PDB entry 9F62 | electron microscopy, 5.44 A resolution (low resolution: residue-level contacts below are approximate; hydrogen-bond / salt-bridge calls are withheld) | chains 5Q and 5S of the 214 polymer chains in the assembly

== Chain 5Q ==
Name: NADH-ubiquinone oxidoreductase chain 1
Organism: Chlamydomonas reinhardtii
Notes: EC 7.1.1.2
UniProtKB: P11658 (NU1M_CHLRE); numbering as in UniProt (aligned over 1-292)
Amino-acid sequence (292 residues; numbered 1 to 292; the number before each row is that of its first residue):
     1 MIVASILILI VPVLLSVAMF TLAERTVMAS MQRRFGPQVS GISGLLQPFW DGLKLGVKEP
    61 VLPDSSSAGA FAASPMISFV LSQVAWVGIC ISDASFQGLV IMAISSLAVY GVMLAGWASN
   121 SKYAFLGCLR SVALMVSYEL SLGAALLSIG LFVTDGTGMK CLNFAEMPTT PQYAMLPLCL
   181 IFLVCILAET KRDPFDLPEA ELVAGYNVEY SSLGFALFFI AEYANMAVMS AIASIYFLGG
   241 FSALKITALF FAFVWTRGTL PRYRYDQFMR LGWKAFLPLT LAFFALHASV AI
Not modelled in the structure: 199-204

== Chain 5S ==
Name: NADH-ubiquinone oxidoreductase chain 3
Organism: Chlamydomonas reinhardtii
UniProtKB: Q6V502 (Q6V502_CHLRE); numbering as in UniProt (aligned over 1-279)
Amino-acid sequence (279 residues; row label = number of the first residue in the row):
     1 MALRSASGLS LGVGRLLPCL NAQLSRELQA FAAPSREEQQ GDVSAKSPAQ LQQYVREHAN
    61 AATCNKLGLG FAAQLLGTAA QQPSTSAVAA ATAAKASCGP VLPARPTRRP LLPGMHRTPG
   121 FALPMQQSVR GYNAWSPAQR YFVEGDHVVT AEASRTFQFT GLDSGSFYPY VIATVIATAI
   181 STVFIVAPLV IAPSRVDLDK SSAYECGFDA FGEARQTFSV SFYLVSIMYL LFDIEIAYLF
   241 PYAMTHASLP MYWTMNLFLA ILVAGFAYEW GMGALEWRE
Not modelled in the structure: 1-131, 205-218

== Interface between chain 5Q and chain 5S ==
Pairs across the interface (97; chain 5Q residue first):
  Ile2(5Q) - Phe157(5S)
  Val3(5Q) - Ile172(5S)
  Val3(5Q) - Ile176(5S)
  Ile6(5Q) - Ala173(5S)
  Ile6(5Q) - Ile176(5S)
  Ile10(5Q) - Ile176(5S)
  Ile10(5Q) - Ile180(5S)
  Gly56(5Q) - Pro188(5S)
  Gly56(5Q) - Ile191(5S)
  Val57(5Q) - Ile191(5S)
  Val57(5Q) - Ala192(5S)
  Lys58(5Q) - Pro188(5S)
  Lys58(5Q) - Ala192(5S)
  Glu59(5Q) - Ala192(5S)
  Glu59(5Q) - Pro193(5S)
  Glu59(5Q) - Ser194(5S)
  Glu59(5Q) - Arg195(5S)
  Glu59(5Q) - Lys200(5S)
  Pro60(5Q) - Pro188(5S)
  Pro60(5Q) - Leu189(5S)
  Val61(5Q) - Lys200(5S)
  Leu62(5Q) - Ser201(5S)
  Asp64(5Q) - Ser201(5S)
  Ala72(5Q) - Ile185(5S)
  Met76(5Q) - Ser181(5S)
  Met76(5Q) - Thr182(5S)
  Met76(5Q) - Ile185(5S)
  Phe79(5Q) - Ala177(5S)
  Phe79(5Q) - Ile180(5S)
  Val80(5Q) - Ala177(5S)
  Val80(5Q) - Thr178(5S)
  Gln83(5Q) - Ala177(5S)
  Val84(5Q) - Tyr170(5S)
  Val84(5Q) - Thr174(5S)
  Val87(5Q) - Ala173(5S)
  Gly88(5Q) - Tyr170(5S)
  Ile91(5Q) - Phe159(5S)
  Ile91(5Q) - Pro169(5S)
  Ser92(5Q) - Tyr170(5S)
  Asp93(5Q) - Phe159(5S)
  Asp93(5Q) - Ser164(5S)
  Asp93(5Q) - Gly165(5S)
  Asp93(5Q) - Ser166(5S)
  Ala94(5Q) - Phe167(5S)
  Phe96(5Q) - Phe240(5S)
  Leu99(5Q) - Phe240(5S)
  Val100(5Q) - Phe167(5S)
  Val100(5Q) - Tyr170(5S)
  Ser106(5Q) - Tyr229(5S)
  Met113(5Q) - Phe222(5S)
  Asn120(5Q) - Ala203(5S)
  Ser121(5Q) - Ala203(5S)
  Tyr123(5Q) - Tyr204(5S)
  Leu129(5Q) - Phe222(5S)
  Val132(5Q) - Phe222(5S)
  Ala133(5Q) - Phe222(5S)
  Val136(5Q) - Tyr229(5S)
  Ser137(5Q) - Val225(5S)
  Leu140(5Q) - Tyr229(5S)
  Leu140(5Q) - Phe232(5S)
  Leu140(5Q) - Asp233(5S)
  Leu140(5Q) - Ile236(5S)
  Leu147(5Q) - Ile236(5S)
  Leu147(5Q) - Phe240(5S)
  Gly150(5Q) - Ala243(5S)
  Gly150(5Q) - Met244(5S)
  Gly158(5Q) - His246(5S)
  Lys160(5Q) - Ala243(5S)
  Lys160(5Q) - Met244(5S)
  Lys160(5Q) - Thr245(5S)
  Lys160(5Q) - His246(5S)
  Cys161(5Q) - Met244(5S)
  Leu162(5Q) - Phe240(5S)
  Glu209(5Q) - Ser202(5S)
  Glu209(5Q) - Ala203(5S)
  Glu209(5Q) - Tyr204(5S)
  Leu213(5Q) - Phe184(5S)
  Leu213(5Q) - Pro188(5S)
  Leu217(5Q) - Phe184(5S)
  Tyr265(5Q) - Ser221(5S)
  Asp266(5Q) - Trp277(5S)
  Met269(5Q) - Val225(5S)
  Met269(5Q) - Trp277(5S)
  Arg270(5Q) - Leu275(5S)
  Arg270(5Q) - Glu276(5S)
  Arg270(5Q) - Trp277(5S)
  Arg270(5Q) - Arg278(5S)
  Trp273(5Q) - Val225(5S)
  Trp273(5Q) - Phe266(5S)
  Trp273(5Q) - Trp277(5S)
  Lys274(5Q) - Trp270(5S)
  Lys274(5Q) - Leu275(5S)
  Lys274(5Q) - Glu276(5S)
  Pro278(5Q) - Phe266(5S)
  Phe284(5Q) - Leu239(5S)
  Ser289(5Q) - Tyr252(5S)
  Ile292(5Q) - Ala247(5S)
Other interface residues (no listed pair), chain 5Q (68 interface residues in all): Leu7, Ile104, Glu139, Ala144, Leu151, Thr154, Ser212, Leu277, Leu281, Ala285, Ala288
Other interface residues (no listed pair), chain 5S (58 interface residues in all): Met228, Tyr242, Leu249, Met255, Leu259, Leu262

== Overview ==
68 residues of chain 5Q face 58 of chain 5S across their interface.
Here chain 5Q is NADH-ubiquinone oxidoreductase chain 1 and chain 5S is NADH-ubiquinone oxidoreductase chain
3, both from Chlamydomonas reinhardtii. Entry 9F62 (Subtomogram average of the Chlamydomonas reinhardtii
mitochondrial respirasome I2 III4 IV6) was determined by electron microscopy together with 9F5X, 9F5Y, 9F5Z,
9F60 and 9F61 from the same study.
